8PON - chain B; structure by X-ray diffraction, 2.20 A resolution.

[Chain B]
Protein: Transcriptional enhancer factor TEF-4
From: Homo sapiens
UniProtKB: Q15562 (TEAD2_HUMAN); numbering as in UniProt (aligned over 217-447)
Chain sequence (240 residues; numbered 216 to 455; the number before each row is that of its first residue):
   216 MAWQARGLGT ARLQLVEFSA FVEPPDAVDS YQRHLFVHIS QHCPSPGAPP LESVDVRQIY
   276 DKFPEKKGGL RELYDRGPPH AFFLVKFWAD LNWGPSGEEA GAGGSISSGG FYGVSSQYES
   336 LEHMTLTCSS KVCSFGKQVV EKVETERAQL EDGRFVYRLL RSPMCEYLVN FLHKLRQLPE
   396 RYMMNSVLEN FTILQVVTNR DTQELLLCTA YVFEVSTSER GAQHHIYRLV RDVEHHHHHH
Unresolved in the structure: 216-218, 258-263, 309-322, 447-455
Covalently attached groups: myristic acid (MYR) linked to C380
Construct notes: initiating methionine (216); expression tag (448-455)

[Overview]
Myristic acid is covalently linked to C380.
Chain B is Transcriptional enhancer factor TEF-4 (Homo sapiens); the structure, TEAD2 in complex with an
inhibitor, was determined by X-ray diffraction, deposited together with 8P29, 8POJ and 8POM.
